PDB entry 6RE0 | electron microscopy, 3.60 A resolution | chains 4 and 7 of the 31 polymer chains in the assembly

# Chain 4
Protein: Mitochondrial ATP synthase associated protein ASA4
Source organism: Polytomella sp. Pringsheim 198.80
UniProtKB: D7NIZ2 (D7NIZ2_9CHLO); numbering as in UniProt (aligned over 1-294)
Amino-acid sequence (294 residues; each row starts with the number of its first residue):
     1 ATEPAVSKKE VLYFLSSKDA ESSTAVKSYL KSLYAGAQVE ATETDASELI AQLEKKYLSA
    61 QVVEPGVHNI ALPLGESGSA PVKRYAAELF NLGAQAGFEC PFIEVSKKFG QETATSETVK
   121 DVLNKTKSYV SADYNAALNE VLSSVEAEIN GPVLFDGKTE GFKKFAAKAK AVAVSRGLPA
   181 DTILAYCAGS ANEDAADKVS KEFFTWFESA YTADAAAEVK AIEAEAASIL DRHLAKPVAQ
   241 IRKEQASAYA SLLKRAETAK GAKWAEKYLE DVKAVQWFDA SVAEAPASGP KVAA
Disordered / not traced: 1-4

# Chain 7
Protein: Mitochondrial ATP synthase associated protein ASA7
Source organism: Polytomella sp. Pringsheim 198.80
UniProtKB: D8V7I2 (D8V7I2_9CHLO); numbering as in UniProt (aligned over 1-190)
Amino-acid sequence (190 residues; row label = number of the first residue in the row):
     1 MSSVRAGVEA GRRDLTTFTF SGLQDAPVAA LSGSIKLNVA AKAGKAEVTV AAGAAKAATQ
    61 VSAAALRKLS GSKISLAEVA RISVLHSSIQ NYLLSLSNER YQLLSQWPDF TTMYGKDFYY
   121 RAHPEDLKKF YDAADEYYKL YETVTEFDSL SALASQVVPN YAARRRSTVH PAIGSTVADG
   181 AFTNFLLSKQ
Disordered / not traced: 1-14

# Interface between chain 4 and chain 7
Pairs across the interface (118):
  Val-63(4) with Arg-165(7); Pro-171(7), hydrophobic
  Glu-64(4) with Ala-162(7); Arg-166(7), salt bridge
  Val-67(4) with Tyr-161(7), hydrophobic; Arg-165(7)
  His-68(4) with Ser-83(7); Val-84(7), hydrogen bond (backbone-backbone); Leu-85(7), hydrogen bond (backbone-backbone); Val-158(7); Ala-162(7)
  Ile-70(4) with Leu-85(7)
  Ala-71(4) with Val-84(7), hydrophobic; Ser-88(7)
  Leu-72(4) with Leu-85(7), hydrophobic; Ser-88(7), hydrogen bond (backbone-side chain); Ile-89(7), hydrophobic; Tyr-161(7)
  Leu-74(4) with Ile-89(7), hydrophobic; Tyr-92(7), hydrophobic
  Gly-75(4) with Tyr-92(7)
  Tyr-85(4) with Tyr-161(7), hydrogen bond
  Leu-89(4) with Arg-165(7); Ala-172(7), hydrophobic
  Phe-90(4) with Ala-172(7), hydrophobic
  Gly-93(4) with His-170(7)
  Phe-98(4) with Val-169(7); His-170(7); Pro-171(7)
  Glu-99(4) with His-170(7)
  Pro-101(4) with His-170(7); Ile-173(7)
  Phe-102(4) with Ala-181(7), hydrophobic
  Glu-104(4) with Val-169(7)
  Val-105(4) with Val-169(7), hydrophobic; Ala-181(7), hydrophobic
  Ser-106(4) with Ala-181(7)
  Phe-109(4) with Ala-178(7); Ala-181(7); Phe-182(7); Phe-185(7), hydrophobic
  Gly-110(4) with Phe-185(7)
  Thr-113(4) with Phe-185(7)
  Val-122(4) with Phe-185(7), hydrophobic
  Leu-123(4) with Phe-182(7), hydrophobic; Leu-186(7), hydrophobic
  Thr-126(4) with Phe-182(7)
  Tyr-129(4) with Val-169(7), hydrophobic; Ala-178(7)
  Val-130(4) with Asp-179(7); Phe-182(7), hydrophobic
  Ser-131(4) with Asp-179(7), hydrogen bond (backbone-side chain)
  Tyr-134(4) with Asp-179(7); Thr-183(7), hydrogen bond
  Leu-138(4) with Phe-182(7), hydrophobic; Leu-186(7), hydrophobic
  Phe-155(4) with Gln-190(7)
  Asp-156(4) with Gln-190(7), hydrogen bond (backbone-backbone)
  Phe-162(4) with Leu-186(7)
  Phe-165(4) with Leu-186(7), hydrophobic
  Ala-166(4) with Leu-187(7), hydrophobic
  Ala-169(4) with Leu-186(7), hydrophobic; Leu-187(7), hydrophobic
  Ala-173(4) with Thr-183(7)
  Arg-176(4) with Asp-179(7), salt bridge
  Leu-178(4) with Asp-179(7); Thr-183(7)
  Ala-180(4) with Thr-183(7)
  Ile-183(4) with Gly-180(7); Asn-184(7)
  Leu-184(4) with Asn-184(7); Leu-187(7)
  Cys-187(4) with Asn-184(7), hydrogen bond
  Trp-206(4) with Thr-176(7); Gly-180(7)
  Phe-207(4) with Val-177(7), hydrophobic
  Ala-210(4) with Thr-176(7); Val-177(7), hydrophobic
  Asp-214(4) with Gly-174(7); Ser-175(7), hydrogen bond (side chain-backbone); Thr-176(7), hydrogen bond (side chain-backbone); Val-177(7), hydrogen bond (side chain-backbone)
  Glu-218(4) with Arg-164(7), salt bridge; Arg-165(7), salt bridge
  Ile-222(4) with Val-157(7), hydrophobic; Tyr-161(7), hydrophobic
  Glu-223(4) with Tyr-92(7)
  Glu-225(4) with Asn-160(7)
  Ala-226(4) with Tyr-92(7), hydrophobic; Leu-93(7)
  Ala-227(4) with Leu-96(7), hydrophobic
  Ile-229(4) with Leu-153(7), hydrophobic; Val-157(7), hydrophobic
  Leu-230(4) with Leu-93(7); Leu-96(7), hydrophobic; Ser-97(7); Leu-150(7), hydrophobic; Leu-153(7), hydrophobic
  Asp-231(4) with Arg-100(7), salt bridge
  His-233(4) with Thr-143(7); Ser-149(7), hydrogen bond; Leu-153(7)
  Leu-234(4) with Arg-100(7); Thr-143(7); Val-144(7), hydrophobic
  Ala-235(4) with Lys-139(7), hydrogen bond (backbone-side chain)
  Lys-236(4) with Thr-143(7), hydrogen bond (backbone-side chain)
  Val-238(4) with Glu-142(7); Thr-143(7); Glu-146(7)
  Ile-241(4) with Thr-143(7); Ser-149(7)
  Arg-242(4) with Glu-146(7), salt bridge
  Gln-245(4) with Ser-149(7), hydrogen bond (side chain-backbone); Ala-152(7)
  Val-275(4) with Arg-81(7)
  Phe-278(4) with Arg-81(7)
  Asp-279(4) with Arg-81(7), salt bridge
Interface residues without a listed pair, chain 4 (80 interface residues in all): Lys-56, Ala-60, Asn-69, Lys-108, Ala-114, Val-119, Gly-157, Lys-170, Tyr-211, Pro-237, Pro-290, Val-292
Interface residues without a listed pair, chain 7 (57 interface residues in all): Val-79, Ala-80, Ile-82, Leu-140, Gln-156, Ser-167, Thr-168, Ser-188, Lys-189

# In short
Chain 4 and chain 7 form an interface of 80 and 57 residues respectively; the contacts include 15 hydrogen
bonds and 7 salt bridges. Polar contacts include Glu-64(4)/Arg-166(7), Arg-176(4)/Asp-179(7) and
Glu-218(4)/Arg-164(7).
Chain 4 is Mitochondrial ATP synthase associated protein ASA4 and chain 7 is Mitochondrial ATP synthase
associated protein ASA7, both from Polytomella sp. Pringsheim 198.80; the structure, Cryo-EM structure of
Polytomella F-ATP synthase, Rotary substate 2A, monomer-masked refinement, was determined by electron
microscopy together with 6RD4, 6RD5, 6RD6, 6RD7, 6RD8, 6RD9 and 46 further entries from the same study.
